7O0U - chains an and bn of the 86 polymer chains in the assembly; structure by electron microscopy, 2.35 A resolution.

[Chain an]
Name: LHC domain-containing protein
From: Gemmatimonas phototrophica
UniProtKB: A0A143BHS7 (A0A143BHS7_9BACT); residue numbers follow UniProt; this construct covers 1-71
Sequence (71 residues; row label = number of the first residue in the row):
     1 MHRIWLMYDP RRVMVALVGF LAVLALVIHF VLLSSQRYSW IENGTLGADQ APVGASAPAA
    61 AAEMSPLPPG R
Modified positions: Met1 (N-formylmethionine; FME)
Residues lining bound ligands:
  - bacteriochlorophyll a (BCL), molecule 1: Ala16, Leu17, Phe20, Ile28
  - bacteriochlorophyll a (BCL), molecule 2: Val18, Leu21, Ala22, Ala25, His29, Leu32, Tyr38, Trp40, Ile41
  - bacteriochlorophyll a (BCL), molecule 3: Leu21, Leu24, Ala25, Ile28, His29, Leu32, Tyr38
  - menaquinone 8 (MQ8): Val23, Leu26, Val27, Phe30
  - V7N ((2E,4E,6E,10E,12E,14E,16E,18E,20E,22Z,24E,26E,28E)-23-methanoyl-31-methoxy-2,6,10,14,19,27,31-heptamethyl-dotriaconta-2,4,6,10,12,14,16,18,20,22,24,26,28-tridecaenoic acid), molecule 1: Met1, Arg3, Ile4, Met7
  - V7N, molecule 2: Met14, Leu17, Phe20, Leu21, Leu24, Val27, Ile28
  - V7N, molecule 3: Ala25, Leu26, His29, Phe30, Trp40
Reported in the primary citation:
  - binding site for bacteriochlorophyll a: Trp40
  - binding site for V7N: Arg3

[Chain bn]
Name: Light-harvesting protein B:885 subunit beta
From: Gemmatimonas phototrophica
UniProtKB: A0A143BHS8 (A0A143BHS8_9BACT); numbering as in UniProt (aligned over 1-44)
Sequence (44 residues; row label = number of the first residue in the row):
     1 MSEKGGMTEE EARRFHGYMV TGTLGYVVVA SVAHFLAWSW RPWF
Not modelled in the structure: 1-4
Residues lining bound ligands:
  - 0V9 ((19R,22S)-25-amino-22-hydroxy-22-oxido-16-oxo-17,21,23-trioxa-22lambda~5~-phosphapentacosan-19-yl (9Z)-hexadec-9-enoate), molecule 1: Val27, Ala30, Ser31, His34, Trp38, Trp43, Phe44
  - 0V9, molecule 2: Val29, Ala33, Leu36, Ala37, Trp40
  - bacteriochlorophyll a (BCL), molecule 1: Thr23, Tyr26, Val27, Ala30, His34, Ala37, Trp43, Phe44
  - bacteriochlorophyll a (BCL), molecule 2: Leu24, Val27, Val28, Ser31
  - bacteriochlorophyll a (BCL), molecule 3: Tyr26, Val29, Ala30, Ala33, His34, Ala37, Trp40
  - V7N ((2E,4E,6E,10E,12E,14E,16E,18E,20E,22Z,24E,26E,28E)-23-methanoyl-31-methoxy-2,6,10,14,19,27,31-heptamethyl-dotriaconta-2,4,6,10,12,14,16,18,20,22,24,26,28-tridecaenoic acid): Arg14, Phe15, Tyr18, Met19, Gly22, Thr23, Tyr26
Reported in the primary citation:
  - binding site for bacteriochlorophyll a: Tyr26, Trp43
  - binding site for V7N: Arg14

[How chain an and chain bn interact]
Contacting residue pairs (32; chain an residue first):
  Met1(an) with His16(bn)
  His2(an) with Glu9(bn), salt bridge; Ala12(bn); Arg13(bn); His16(bn)
  Arg3(an) with Glu9(bn), salt bridge
  Trp5(an) with Met7(bn); Ala12(bn); Phe15(bn), hydrophobic; His16(bn), hydrogen bond; Met19(bn), hydrophobic
  Leu6(an) with Met7(bn); Thr8(bn); Glu9(bn); Ala12(bn), hydrophobic
  Pro10(an) with Met7(bn), hydrophobic; Phe15(bn), hydrophobic
  Met14(an) with Met19(bn), hydrophobic
  Leu17(an) with Met19(bn), hydrophobic
  Arg37(an) with Arg41(bn), hydrogen bond (backbone-side chain); Pro42(bn), hydrogen bond (side chain-backbone)
  Tyr38(an) with Trp40(bn), hydrophobic; Arg41(bn), hydrogen bond (side chain-backbone); Pro42(bn), hydrogen bond (side chain-backbone); Trp43(bn), hydrogen bond (side chain-backbone)
  Trp40(an) with Trp40(bn), hydrophobic
  Asn43(an) with Arg41(bn), hydrogen bond (backbone-side chain)
  Gly44(an) with Trp40(bn), hydrogen bond (backbone-side chain); Arg41(bn)
  Leu46(an) with Arg41(bn), hydrogen bond (backbone-side chain)
  Ala48(an) with Trp40(bn)
  Ala51(an) with Arg41(bn)
Also at the interface, not in a pair above, chain an (17 interface residues in all): Leu21
Also at the interface, not in a pair above, chain bn (13 interface residues in all): Tyr26

[Summary]
17 residues of chain an and 13 residues of chain bn are in contact, with 9 hydrogen bonds and 2 salt bridges.
Polar pairs include His2(an)-Glu9(bn), Arg3(an)-Glu9(bn) and Trp5(an)-His16(bn). From the paper: a binding
site for bacteriochlorophyll a at Trp40(an) and Tyr26(bn) among others; a binding site for V7N at Arg3(an) and
Arg14(bn).
Chain an is LHC domain-containing protein and chain bn is Light-harvesting protein B:885 subunit beta, both
from Gemmatimonas phototrophica; the structure, Cryo-EM structure (model_1a) of the RC-dLH complex from
Gemmatimonas phototrophica at 2.4 A, was determined by electron microscopy together with 7O0V, 7O0W and 7O0X
from the same study.
